8Q5F - chains A and B; structure by X-ray diffraction, 2.00 A resolution.

Chain A (and B):
Molecule: miniSOG
Source organism: Arabidopsis thaliana
Notes: engineered mutation(s): A51D T52I V53V Q54A K55G I56A R57T; chain B of this document is another copy of the same molecule, construct and numbering; everything in this record applies to it too
Amino-acid sequence (115 residues; numbered 1 to 115; the number before each row is that of its first residue):
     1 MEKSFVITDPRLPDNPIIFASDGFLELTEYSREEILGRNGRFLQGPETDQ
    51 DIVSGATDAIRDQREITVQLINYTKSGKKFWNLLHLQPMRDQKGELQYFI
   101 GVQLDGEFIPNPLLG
Unresolved in the structure: 1, 111-115
Covalently attached groups: flavin mononucleotide (FMN) linked to Thr57
Small-molecule neighbours: FMN (flavin mononucleotide): Val6, Thr8, Asn15, Phe24, Asn39, Gly40, Arg41, Leu43, Gln44, Val53, Ala56, Ile60, Leu70, Asn72, Asn82, Leu84, Leu86, Phe99, Ile100, Gly101, Gln103
What the authors report for this chain:
  - binding site for flavin mononucleotide: Arg41, Thr57
  - contacts within the chain: Asp14-Arg41 (salt bridge)
  - conformationally variable residues (helix shift): Gly55

Chain A / chain B interface:
Pairs across the interface - 20 pairs, chain A then chain B:
  Pro10(A) - Arg11(B)
  Pro10(A) - Leu12(B)
  Pro10(A) - Pro13(B)
  Arg11(A) - Arg11(B)
  Leu12(A) - Pro10(B)
  Pro13(A) - Pro10(B)
  Pro13(A) - Gln63(B)
  Pro13(A) - Leu96(B)  hydrophobic
  Asp14(A) - Arg61(B)  salt bridge
  Arg41(A) - Arg61(B)
  Thr57(A) - Asp14(B)
  Thr57(A) - Arg41(B)
  Ile60(A) - Pro13(B)
  Arg61(A) - Pro13(B)
  Arg61(A) - Asp14(B)  salt bridge
  Arg61(A) - Gly37(B)  hydrogen bond (side chain-backbone)
  Arg61(A) - Arg38(B)
  Arg61(A) - Asn39(B)
  Arg61(A) - Arg41(B)
  Leu96(A) - Pro13(B)
Also at the interface, not in a pair above, chain A (14 interface residues in all): Asp58, Asp62, Gln63, Phe99
Also at the interface, not in a pair above, chain B (13 interface residues in all): Pro16

In short:
Chain A and chain B form an interface of 14 and 13 residues respectively; the contacts include 1 hydrogen bond
and 2 salt bridges. Polar contacts include Asp14(A)-Arg61(B) and Arg61(A)-Gly37(B). Flavin mononucleotide is
covalently linked to Thr57(A). The paper reports a binding site for flavin mononucleotide at Arg41(A) and
Thr57(A); conformational variability at Gly55(A).
Both chains are miniSOG (Arabidopsis thaliana). Entry 8Q5F (Crystal structure of miniSOG protein from
Arabidopsis thaliana with covalent FMN) was determined by X-ray diffraction together with 8Q5E and 8Q5G from
the same study.
